Entry 7BQX (electron microscopy, 4.20 A resolution (low resolution: residue-level contacts below are approximate; hydrogen-bond / salt-bridge calls are withheld)); this record covers chains T and e of the 19 polymer chains in the assembly.

[Chain T]
Name: Major capsid protein
Source organism: Epstein-Barr virus (strain B95-8)
UniProt: P03226 (MCP_EBVB9); numbering as in UniProt (aligned over 1-1381)
Chain sequence (1381 residues; each row starts with the number of its first residue):
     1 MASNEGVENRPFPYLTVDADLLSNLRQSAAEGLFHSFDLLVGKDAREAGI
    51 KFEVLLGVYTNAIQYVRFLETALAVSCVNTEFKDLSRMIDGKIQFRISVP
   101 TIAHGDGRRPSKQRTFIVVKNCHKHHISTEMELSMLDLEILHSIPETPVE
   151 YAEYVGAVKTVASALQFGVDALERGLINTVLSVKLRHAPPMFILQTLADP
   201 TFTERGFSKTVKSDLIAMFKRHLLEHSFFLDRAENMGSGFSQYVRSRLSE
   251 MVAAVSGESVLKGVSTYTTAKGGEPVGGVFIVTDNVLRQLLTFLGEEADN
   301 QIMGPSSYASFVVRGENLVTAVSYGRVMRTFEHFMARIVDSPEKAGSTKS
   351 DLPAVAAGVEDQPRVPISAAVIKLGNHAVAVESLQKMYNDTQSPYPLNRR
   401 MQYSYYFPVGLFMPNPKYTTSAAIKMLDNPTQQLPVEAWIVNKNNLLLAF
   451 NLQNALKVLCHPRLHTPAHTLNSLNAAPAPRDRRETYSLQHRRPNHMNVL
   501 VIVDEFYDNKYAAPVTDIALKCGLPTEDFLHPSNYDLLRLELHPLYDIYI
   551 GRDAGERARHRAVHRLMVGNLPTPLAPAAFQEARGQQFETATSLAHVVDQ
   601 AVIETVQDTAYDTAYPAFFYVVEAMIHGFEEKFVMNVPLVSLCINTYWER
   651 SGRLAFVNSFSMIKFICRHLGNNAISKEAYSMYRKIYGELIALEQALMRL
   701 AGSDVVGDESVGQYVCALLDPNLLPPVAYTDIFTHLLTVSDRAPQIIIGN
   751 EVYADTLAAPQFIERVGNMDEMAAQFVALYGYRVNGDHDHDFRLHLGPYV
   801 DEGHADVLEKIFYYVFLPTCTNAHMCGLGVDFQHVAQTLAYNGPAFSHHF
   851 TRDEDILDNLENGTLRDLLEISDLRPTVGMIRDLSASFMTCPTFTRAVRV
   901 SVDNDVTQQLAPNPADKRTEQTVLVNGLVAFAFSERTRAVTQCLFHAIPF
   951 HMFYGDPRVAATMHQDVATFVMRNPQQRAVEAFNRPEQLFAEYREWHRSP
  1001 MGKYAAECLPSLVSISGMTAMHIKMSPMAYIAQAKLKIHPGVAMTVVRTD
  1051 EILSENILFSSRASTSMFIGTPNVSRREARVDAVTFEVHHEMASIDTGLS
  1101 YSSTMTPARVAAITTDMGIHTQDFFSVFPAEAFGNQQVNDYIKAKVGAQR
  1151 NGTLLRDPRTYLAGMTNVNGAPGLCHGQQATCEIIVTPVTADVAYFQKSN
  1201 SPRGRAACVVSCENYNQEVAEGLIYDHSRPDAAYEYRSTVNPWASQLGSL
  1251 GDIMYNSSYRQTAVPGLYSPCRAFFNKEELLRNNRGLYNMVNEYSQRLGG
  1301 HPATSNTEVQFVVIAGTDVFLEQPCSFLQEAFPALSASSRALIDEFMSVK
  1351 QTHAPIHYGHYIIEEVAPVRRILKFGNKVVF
Not modelled in the structure: 1-50, 1150-1175
Sequence notes: conflict I89 (Thr in P03226)

[Chain e]
Name: Triplex capsid protein 1
Source organism: Epstein-Barr virus (strain B95-8)
UniProt: P03187 (TRX1_EBVB9); residue numbers follow UniProt; this construct covers 1-364
Chain sequence (364 residues; numbered 1 to 364; the number before each row is that of its first residue):
     1 MKVQGSVDRRRLQRRIAGLLPPPARRLNISRGSEFTRDVRGLVEEHAQAS
    51 SLSAAAVWRAGLLAPGEVAVAGGGSGGGSFSWSGWRPPVFGDFLIHASSF
   101 NNAEATGTPLFQFKQSDPFSGVDAVFTPLSLFILMNHGRGVAARVEAGGG
   151 LTRMANLLYDSPATLADLVPDFGRLVADRRFHNFITPVGPLVENIKSTYL
   201 NKITTVVHGPVVSKAIPRSTVKVTVPQEAFVDLDAWLSGGAGGGGGVCFV
   251 GGLGLQPCPADARLYVALTYEEAGPRFTFFQSSRGHCQIMNILRIYYSPS
   301 IMHRYAVVQPLHIEELTFGAVACLGTFSATDGWRRSAFNYRGSSLPVVEI
   351 DSFYSNVSDWEVIL
Not modelled in the structure: 1-8, 72-81, 140-149, 239-255

[Chain T / chain e interface]
Residue-residue contacts (48):
  S86(T) - I216(e)
  S86(T) - P217(e)
  R87(T) - I216(e)
  R87(T) - P217(e)
  M135(T) - P65(e)
  M135(T) - G66(e)
  L138(T) - L63(e)
  H142(T) - W58(e)
  H142(T) - L63(e)
  H142(T) - A64(e)
  H142(T) - A71(e)
  S143(T) - R15(e)
  E146(T) - R11(e)
  L165(T) - L52(e)
  V169(T) - L52(e)
  T1071(T) - S51(e)
  P1072(T) - S51(e)
  P1072(T) - L52(e)
  N1073(T) - S50(e)
  N1073(T) - S51(e)
  N1073(T) - I216(e)
  V1074(T) - Q48(e)
  V1074(T) - A49(e)
  V1074(T) - S50(e)
  V1074(T) - L62(e)
  S1075(T) - Q48(e)
  R1076(T) - Q48(e)
  R1076(T) - L62(e)
  R1076(T) - A64(e)
  R1076(T) - G66(e)
  R1077(T) - P88(e)
  R1077(T) - F90(e)
  R1077(T) - D92(e)
  R1077(T) - K214(e)
  F1086(T) - L62(e)
  F1086(T) - L63(e)
  E1087(T) - K214(e)
  E1091(T) - I216(e)
  R1260(T) - A163(e)
  R1260(T) - D167(e)
  Q1261(T) - Y199(e)
  T1262(T) - H96(e)
  T1262(T) - T164(e)
  T1262(T) - D167(e)
  T1262(T) - L168(e)
  L1298(T) - Y199(e)
  I1314(T) - L200(e)
  A1315(T) - L200(e)
Interface residues without a listed pair, chain T (33 interface residues in all): H126, L141, I144, R186, A1079, A1263, V1264, G1316
Interface residues without a listed pair, chain e (33 interface residues in all): V57, E67, V68, P87, I195, T198

[In short]
The chain T/chain e interface involves 33 residues from each chain.
Chain T is Major capsid protein and chain e is Triplex capsid protein 1, both from Epstein-Barr virus (strain
B95-8); the structure, Epstein-Barr virus, C5 portal vertex, was determined by electron microscopy together
with 7BQT, 7BR7, 7BR8 and 7BSI from the same study.
